PDB entry 7KHE | electron microscopy, 3.58 A resolution | chains D and E of the 9 polymer chains in the assembly

# Chain D
Name: DNA-directed RNA polymerase subunit beta'
Organism: Escherichia coli (strain K12)
Notes: EC 2.7.7.6
Reference sequence: P0A8T7 (RPOC_ECOLI); numbering as in UniProt (aligned over 1-1407)
Sequence (1407 residues; numbered 1 to 1407; the number before each row is that of its first residue):
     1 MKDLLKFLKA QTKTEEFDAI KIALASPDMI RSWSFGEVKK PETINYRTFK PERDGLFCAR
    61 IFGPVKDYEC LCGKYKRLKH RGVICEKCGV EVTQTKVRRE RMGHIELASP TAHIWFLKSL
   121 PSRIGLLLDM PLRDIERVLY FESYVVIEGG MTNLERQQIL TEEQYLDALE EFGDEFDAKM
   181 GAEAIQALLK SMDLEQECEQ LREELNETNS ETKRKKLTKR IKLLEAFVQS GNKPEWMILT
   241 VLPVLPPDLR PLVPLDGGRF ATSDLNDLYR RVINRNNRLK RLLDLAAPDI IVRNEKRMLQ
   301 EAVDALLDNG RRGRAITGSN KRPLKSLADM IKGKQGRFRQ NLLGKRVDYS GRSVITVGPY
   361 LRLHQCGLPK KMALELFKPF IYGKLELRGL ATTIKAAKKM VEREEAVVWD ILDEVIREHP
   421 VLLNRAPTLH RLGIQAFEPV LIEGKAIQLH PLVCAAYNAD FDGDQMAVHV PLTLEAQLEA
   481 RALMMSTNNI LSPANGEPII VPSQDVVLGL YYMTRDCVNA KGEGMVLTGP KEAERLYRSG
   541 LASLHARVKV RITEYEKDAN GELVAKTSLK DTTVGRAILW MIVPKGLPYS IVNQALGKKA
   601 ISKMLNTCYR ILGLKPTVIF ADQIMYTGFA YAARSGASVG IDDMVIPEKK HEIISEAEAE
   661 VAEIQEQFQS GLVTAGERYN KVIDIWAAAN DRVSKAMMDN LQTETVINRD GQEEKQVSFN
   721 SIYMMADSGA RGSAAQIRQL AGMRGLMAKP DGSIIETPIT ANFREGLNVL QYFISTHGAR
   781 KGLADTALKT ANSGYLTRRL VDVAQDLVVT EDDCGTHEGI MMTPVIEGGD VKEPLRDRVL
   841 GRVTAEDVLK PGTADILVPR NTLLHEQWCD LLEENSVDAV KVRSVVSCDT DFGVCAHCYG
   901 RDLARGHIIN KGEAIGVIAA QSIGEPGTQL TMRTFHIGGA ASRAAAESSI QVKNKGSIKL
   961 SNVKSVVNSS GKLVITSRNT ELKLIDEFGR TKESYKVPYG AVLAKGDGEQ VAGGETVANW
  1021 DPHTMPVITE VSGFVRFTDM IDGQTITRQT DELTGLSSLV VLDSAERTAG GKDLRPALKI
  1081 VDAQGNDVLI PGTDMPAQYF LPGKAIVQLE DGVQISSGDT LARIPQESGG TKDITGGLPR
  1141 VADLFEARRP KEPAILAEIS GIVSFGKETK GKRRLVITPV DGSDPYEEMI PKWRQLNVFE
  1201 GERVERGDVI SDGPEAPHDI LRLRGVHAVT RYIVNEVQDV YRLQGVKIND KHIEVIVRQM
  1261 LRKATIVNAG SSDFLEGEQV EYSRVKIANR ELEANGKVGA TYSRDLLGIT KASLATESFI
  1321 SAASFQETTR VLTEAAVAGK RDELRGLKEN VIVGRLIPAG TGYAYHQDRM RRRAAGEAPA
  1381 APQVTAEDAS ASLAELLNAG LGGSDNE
Disordered / not traced: 1-13, 1377-1407
Ion coordination: Zn2+ site 1: C70, C72, C85, C88; Mg2+: D462, D464; Zn2+ site 2: C814, C888, C895, C898
Small-molecule neighbours:
  - chapso (1N7): L255, D256, G257, G258, R259
  - guanosine-5',3'-tetraphosphate (G4P): R362, L363, H364, R417, K615, V618, I619, D622, Q623
Swiss-Prot annotation at these positions:
  - binding site (Zn(2+)): C70, C72, C85, C88, C814, C888, C895, C898
  - binding site (Mg(2+)): D460, D462, D464
  - modified residue: K983 (N6-acetyllysine)
  - mutagenesis: Q504 (Q504P: Resistant to antibiotics salinamide A and B), N690 (N690D: Resistant to antibiotics salinamide A and B), M697 (M697V: Resistant to antibiotics salinamide A and B), A735 (A735T: Resistant to antibiotics salinamide A and B), R738 (R738C/H/P/S: Resistant to antibiotics salinamide A and B), A748 (A748E: Resistant to antibiotics salinamide A and B), P758 (P758S/T: Resistant to antibiotics salinamide A and B), F763 (F763C: Resistant to antibiotics salinamide A and B), S775 (S775A: Resistant to antibiotics salinamide A and B), A779 (A779T/V: Resistant to antibiotics salinamide A and B), R780 (R780C: Resistant to antibiotics salinamide A and B), G782 (G782A/C: Resistant to antibiotics salinamide A and B), 1 further mutagenesis entry in UniProt
Reported in the primary citation:
  - mutagenesis - D256A: decreased binding to RNA polymerase-binding transcription factor DksA
  - mutagenesis - D256A: increased binding to rrnBP1 promoter

# Chain E
Name: DNA-directed RNA polymerase subunit omega
Organism: Escherichia coli (strain K12)
Notes: EC 2.7.7.6
Reference sequence: P0A800 (RPOZ_ECOLI); residues 1-91 here = UniProt positions 1-91
Sequence (91 residues; numbered 1 to 91; the number before each row is that of its first residue):
     1 MARVTVQDAV EKIGNRFDLV LVAARRARQM QVGGKDPLVP EENDKTTVIA LREIEEGLIN
    61 NQILDVRERQ EQQEQEAAEL QAVTAIAEGR R
Disordered / not traced: 1, 78-91
Small-molecule neighbours: guanosine-5',3'-tetraphosphate (G4P): A2, R3, V4, E42, R52

# Interface between chain D and chain E
Pairs across the interface - 46 pairs, chain D then chain E:
  H364(D) - R3(E)
  E414(D) - K45(E)  hydrogen bond (backbone-side chain)
  V415(D) - K45(E)  hydrogen bond (backbone-side chain)
  R417(D) - N43(E)  hydrogen bond
  R417(D) - K45(E)
  E418(D) - R3(E)  salt bridge
  E418(D) - D44(E)
  E418(D) - K45(E)
  E438(D) - R3(E)  salt bridge
  L474(D) - A24(E)
  L474(D) - A27(E)  hydrophobic
  L474(D) - R28(E)
  L474(D) - T46(E)
  L474(D) - T47(E)
  E475(D) - A24(E)
  E475(D) - R28(E)  salt bridge
  Q477(D) - T47(E)
  L478(D) - V20(E)
  L478(D) - A23(E)
  L478(D) - A24(E)  hydrophobic
  L478(D) - L51(E)  hydrophobic
  E479(D) - V20(E)
  R481(D) - R3(E)
  R481(D) - T47(E)
  A482(D) - V20(E)  hydrophobic
  L483(D) - R16(E)
  L483(D) - F17(E)  hydrophobic
  L483(D) - V20(E)  hydrophobic
  T487(D) - V4(E)
  N488(D) - V4(E)
  N488(D) - T5(E)
  N488(D) - V6(E)
  L614(D) - T5(E)
  K615(D) - V4(E)
  K615(D) - T5(E)
  R905(D) - G14(E)
  R905(D) - N15(E)
  R905(D) - R16(E)
  H907(D) - Q7(E)  hydrogen bond
  N910(D) - N15(E)  hydrogen bond (side chain-backbone)
  N910(D) - F17(E)
  K911(D) - N15(E)
  E913(D) - F17(E)
  G1360(D) - F17(E)
  T1361(D) - V20(E)
  T1361(D) - L21(E)
Also at the interface, not in a pair above, chain D (28 interface residues in all): I416, H419, G912
Also at the interface, not in a pair above, chain E (24 interface residues in all): V10, L19, V48

# Overview
28 residues of chain D and 24 residues of chain E are in contact; the contacts include 5 hydrogen bonds and 3
salt bridges. Polar contacts include E418(D)-R3(E), E438(D)-R3(E) and E475(D)-R28(E). From the paper: D256A of
chain D reduces binding to RNA polymerase-binding transcription factor DksA; D256A of chain D increases
binding to rrnBP1 promoter.
Here chain D is DNA-directed RNA polymerase subunit beta' and chain E is DNA-directed RNA polymerase subunit
omega, both from Escherichia coli (strain K12). Entry 7KHE (Escherichia coli RNA polymerase and rrnBP1
promoter pre-open complex with DksA/ppGpp) was determined by electron microscopy, deposited together with
7KHB, 7KHC and 7KHI.
